PDB entry 4BY1 | X-ray diffraction, 3.60 A resolution | chains B and C of the 16 polymer chains in the assembly

# Chain B
Name: DNA-directed RNA polymerase II subunit RPB2
Organism: Saccharomyces cerevisiae
Notes: EC 2.7.7.6
UniProtKB: P08518 (RPB2_YEAST); the construct lacks a stretch of the UniProt sequence and is renumbered around it, so the offset changes along the chain: 1-919 = UniProt 1-919; 920-930 = UniProt 922-932; 933-1224 = UniProt 933-1224
Sequence (1224 residues; row label = number of the first residue in the row; note: 2 numbers in that range are skipped by the numbering (no residue carries them; nothing is unmodelled there); a row labelled like 919A-919B holds insertion residues (919A, then the next letters in order)):
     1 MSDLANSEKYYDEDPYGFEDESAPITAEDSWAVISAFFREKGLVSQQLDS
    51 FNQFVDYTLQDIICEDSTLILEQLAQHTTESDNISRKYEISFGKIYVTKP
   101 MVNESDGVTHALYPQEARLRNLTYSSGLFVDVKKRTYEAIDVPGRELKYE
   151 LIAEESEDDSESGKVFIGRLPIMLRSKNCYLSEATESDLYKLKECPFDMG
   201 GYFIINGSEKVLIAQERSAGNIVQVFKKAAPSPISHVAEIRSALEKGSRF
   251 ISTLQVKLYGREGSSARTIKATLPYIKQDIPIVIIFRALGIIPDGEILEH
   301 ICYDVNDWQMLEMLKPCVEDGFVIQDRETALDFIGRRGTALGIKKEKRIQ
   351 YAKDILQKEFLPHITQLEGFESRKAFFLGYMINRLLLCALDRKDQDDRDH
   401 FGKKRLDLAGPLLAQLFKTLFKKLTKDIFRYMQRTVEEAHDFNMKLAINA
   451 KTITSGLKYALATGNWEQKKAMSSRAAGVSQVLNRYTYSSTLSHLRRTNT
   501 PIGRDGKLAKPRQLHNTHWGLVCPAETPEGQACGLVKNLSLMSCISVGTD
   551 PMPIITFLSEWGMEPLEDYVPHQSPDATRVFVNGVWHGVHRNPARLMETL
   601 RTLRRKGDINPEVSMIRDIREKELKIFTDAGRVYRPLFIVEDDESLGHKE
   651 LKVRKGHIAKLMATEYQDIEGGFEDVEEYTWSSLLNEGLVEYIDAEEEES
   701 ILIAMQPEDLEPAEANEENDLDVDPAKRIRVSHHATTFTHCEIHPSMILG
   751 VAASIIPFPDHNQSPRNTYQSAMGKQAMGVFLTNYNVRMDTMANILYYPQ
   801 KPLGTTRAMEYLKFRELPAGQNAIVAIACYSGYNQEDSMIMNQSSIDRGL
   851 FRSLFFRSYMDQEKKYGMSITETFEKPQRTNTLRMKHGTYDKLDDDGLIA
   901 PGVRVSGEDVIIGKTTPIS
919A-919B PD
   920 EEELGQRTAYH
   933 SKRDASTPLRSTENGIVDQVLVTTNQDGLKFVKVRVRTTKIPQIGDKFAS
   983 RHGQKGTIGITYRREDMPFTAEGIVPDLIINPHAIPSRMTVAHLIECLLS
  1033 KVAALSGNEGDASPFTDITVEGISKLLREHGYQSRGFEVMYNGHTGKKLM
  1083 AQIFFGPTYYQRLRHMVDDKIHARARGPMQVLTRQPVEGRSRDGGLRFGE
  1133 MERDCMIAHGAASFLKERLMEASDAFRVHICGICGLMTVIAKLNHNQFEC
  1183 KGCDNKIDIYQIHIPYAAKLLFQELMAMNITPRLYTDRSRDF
Disordered / not traced: 1-19, 71-89, 135-163, 336-344, 438-445, 503-508, 669-677, 716-721, 919A-919B, 920-930
Ion coordination: Zn2+: Cys-1163, Cys-1166, Cys-1182, Cys-1185
Residues lining bound ligands: AMP-CPP (APC; diphosphomethylphosphonic acid adenosyl ester): Arg-766, Tyr-769, Asp-837, Lys-987, Arg-1020

# Chain C
Name: DNA-directed RNA polymerase II subunit RPB3
Organism: Saccharomyces cerevisiae
UniProtKB: P16370 (RPB3_YEAST); residues 1-318 here = UniProt positions 1-318
Sequence (318 residues; numbered 1 to 318; the number before each row is that of its first residue):
     1 MSEEGPQVKIREASKDNVDFILSNVDLAMANSLRRVMIAEIPTLAIDSVE
    51 VETNTTVLADEFIAHRLGLIPLQSMDIEQLEYSRDCFCEDHCDKCSVVLT
   101 LQAFGESESTTNVYSKDLVIVSNLMGRNIGHPIIQDKEGNGVLICKLRKG
   151 QELKLTCVAKKGIAKEHAKWGPAAAIEFEYDPWNKLKHTDYWYEQDSAKE
   201 WPQSKNCEYEDPPNEGDPFDYKAQADTFYMNVESVGSIPVDQVVVRGIDT
   251 LQKKVASILLALTQMDQDKVNFASGDNNTASNMLGSNEDVMMTGAEQDPY
   301 SNASQMGNTGSGGYDNAW
Disordered / not traced: 1-2, 269-318
Curated features (UniProtKB/Swiss-Prot):
  - binding site (Zn(2+)): Cys-86, Cys-88, Cys-92, Cys-95
  - modified residue: Ser-2 (N-acetylserine)
  - natural variant: Ala-30 (A30D: In mutant RPB3-1)
  - mutagenesis: Lys-9 (K9E: Transcript termination readthrough)
Ion coordination: Zn2+: Cys-86, Cys-88, Cys-92, Cys-95

# Interface between chain B and chain C
Residue-residue contacts - 89 pairs, chain B then chain C:
  Asn-786(B) with Val-57(C)
  Tyr-797(B) with Glu-61(C); Phe-62(C)
  Tyr-798(B) with Phe-62(C), hydrophobic; His-65(C); Arg-66(C), hydrogen bond
  Ser-844(B) with Ala-168(C)
  Asp-847(B) with His-65(C); His-167(C), salt bridge; Ala-168(C), hydrogen bond (side chain-backbone)
  Arg-848(B) with His-65(C); Leu-69(C); Ala-168(C)
  Gly-849(B) with His-65(C)
  Arg-852(B) with His-65(C), hydrogen bond
  Leu-854(B) with Glu-61(C)
  Ile-948(B) with Glu-61(C)
  Arg-969(B) with Ala-59(C); Asp-60(C), salt bridge; Glu-61(C), salt bridge
  Thr-970(B) with Glu-61(C)
  Thr-971(B) with Glu-61(C), hydrogen bond
  Arg-995(B) with Lys-165(C)
  Arg-996(B) with Arg-34(C); Ile-38(C); Ala-173(C); Ala-174(C), hydrogen bond (side chain-backbone)
  Glu-997(B) with Arg-34(C), hydrogen bond (backbone-side chain); Arg-35(C); Ile-38(C); Ala-39(C)
  Asp-998(B) with Arg-35(C), salt bridge
  Met-999(B) with Arg-34(C)
  Phe-1001(B) with Arg-34(C); Phe-178(C), hydrophobic
  Ala-1003(B) with Glu-177(C); Phe-178(C), hydrogen bond (backbone-backbone); Glu-179(C)
  Glu-1004(B) with Glu-177(C)
  Gly-1005(B) with Ala-175(C); Ile-176(C); Glu-177(C)
  Arg-1060(B) with Lys-199(C); Glu-200(C); Pro-202(C)
  Gly-1063(B) with Pro-202(C)
  Tyr-1064(B) with Pro-202(C)
  Gln-1065(B) with Glu-200(C); Trp-201(C); Pro-202(C)
  Arg-1067(B) with Glu-194(C), salt bridge
  Phe-1069(B) with Trp-192(C); Trp-201(C), hydrophobic
  Glu-1070(B) with Trp-201(C)
  Val-1071(B) with Thr-189(C); Tyr-191(C), hydrophobic; Trp-201(C), hydrophobic
  Tyr-1073(B) with Phe-178(C); Glu-179(C); Tyr-180(C), hydrophobic
  Gly-1075(B) with Asn-31(C); Arg-34(C); Arg-35(C), hydrogen bond (backbone-side chain)
  His-1076(B) with Asn-31(C), hydrogen bond (backbone-side chain); Arg-35(C)
  Thr-1077(B) with Leu-27(C); Asn-31(C), hydrogen bond (backbone-side chain)
  Gly-1078(B) with Leu-27(C); Asn-31(C); Tyr-180(C)
  Lys-1079(B) with Leu-27(C); Tyr-180(C); His-188(C), hydrogen bond
  Lys-1080(B) with Tyr-180(C), hydrogen bond (backbone-side chain); Asp-181(C), salt bridge; Asn-184(C), hydrogen bond; His-188(C); Thr-189(C)
  Leu-1081(B) with His-188(C); Thr-189(C)
  Met-1082(B) with Lys-187(C); His-188(C); Thr-189(C); Asp-190(C), hydrogen bond (backbone-backbone)
  Gln-1084(B) with Thr-189(C); Asp-190(C), hydrogen bond (side chain-backbone); Tyr-191(C), hydrogen bond (side chain-backbone); Trp-192(C); Trp-201(C)
Also at the interface, not in a pair above, chain B (44 interface residues in all): Tyr-785, Ser-1066, Asn-1074, Ala-1083
Also at the interface, not in a pair above, chain C (40 interface residues in all): Ala-28, Ala-164

# Overview
Chain B and chain C form an interface of 44 and 40 residues respectively, with 16 hydrogen bonds and 6 salt
bridges. Polar pairs include Asp-847(B)/His-167(C), Arg-969(B)/Asp-60(C) and Arg-969(B)/Glu-61(C). Chain B
binds AMP-CPP.
Here chain B is DNA-directed RNA polymerase II subunit RPB2 and chain C is DNA-directed RNA polymerase II
subunit RPB3, both from Saccharomyces cerevisiae. Entry 4BY1 (elongating RNA Polymerase II-Bye1 TLD complex
soaked with AMPCPP) was determined by X-ray diffraction (same publication as 4BXX, 4BXZ and 4BY7).
